8YPB - chains F and Z of the 28 polymer chains in the assembly; structure by electron microscopy, 2.45 A resolution.

[Chain F]
Molecule: LH1 alpha polypeptide
Source organism: Allochromatium tepidum
Amino-acid sequence (64 residues; each row starts with the number of its first residue):
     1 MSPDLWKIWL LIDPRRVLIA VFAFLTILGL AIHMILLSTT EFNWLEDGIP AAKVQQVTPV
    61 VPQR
Not modelled in the structure: 1, 55-64
Metal / ion sites: bacteriochlorophyll a Mg near His-33 (its only coordinating residue here); Ca2+: Trp-44, Asp-47, Ile-49 (shared with 1 residue of chain C)
Small-molecule neighbours:
  - bacteriochlorophyll a (BCL), molecule 1: Phe-22, Leu-25, Thr-26, Gly-29, His-33, Leu-36, Trp-44
  - bacteriochlorophyll a (BCL), molecule 2: Leu-25, Leu-28, Gly-29, Ile-32, His-33, Leu-36, Phe-42
  - spirilloxanthin (CRT), molecule 1: Asp-4, Leu-5, Lys-7, Ile-8, Leu-10, Leu-11
  - spirilloxanthin (CRT), molecule 2: Leu-18, Val-21, Phe-22, Phe-24, Leu-25, Leu-28, Ile-32, Ile-35
  - spirilloxanthin (CRT), molecule 3: Thr-26, Gly-29, Leu-30, His-33, Met-34, Leu-37, Trp-44

[Chain Z]
Molecule: Beta subunit of light-harvesting 1 complex
Source organism: Allochromatium tepidum
UniProtKB: O82943 (O82943_ALLVI); residues 2-47 here correspond to UniProt positions 1-46 (UniProt number = residue number - 1)
Amino-acid sequence (46 residues; each row starts with the number of its first residue):
     2 MANSSMTGLT EQEAQEFHGI FVQSMTAFFG IVVIAHILAW LWRPWL
Not modelled in the structure: 2-5
Metal / ion sites: bacteriochlorophyll a Mg near His-37 (its only coordinating residue here); Ca2+: Trp-46 (shared with 3 residues of chain Y)
Small-molecule neighbours:
  - bacteriochlorophyll a (BCL), molecule 1: Ser-25, Phe-29, Ile-32, Val-33, Ala-36, His-37, Ala-40, Trp-43
  - bacteriochlorophyll a (BCL), molecule 2: Phe-29, Phe-30, Val-33, His-37, Ala-40, Trp-41, Trp-46, Leu-47
  - spirilloxanthin (CRT): Glu-14, Glu-17, Phe-18, Ile-21, Phe-22, Ser-25, Met-26, Phe-29, Phe-30

[Interface between chain F and chain Z]
Contacting residue pairs - 6 pairs, chain F then chain Z:
  Ser-2(F) / Ile-21(Z)
  Ser-2(F) / Gln-24(Z)
  Asp-4(F) / Glu-17(Z)
  Asp-4(F) / Ile-21(Z)
  Lys-7(F) / Glu-17(Z)  salt bridge
  Leu-11(F) / Phe-18(Z)  hydrophobic
Also at the interface, not in a pair above, chain F (5 interface residues in all): Leu-5
Also at the interface, not in a pair above, chain Z (5 interface residues in all): Ser-25

[Overview]
Chain F and chain Z each contribute 5 residues to their interface; the contacts include 1 salt bridge. The
salt-bridged pair is Lys-7(F)/Glu-17(Z). One spirilloxanthin molecule is bound between chain F and chain Z.
Chain F binds bacteriochlorophyll a and 3 copies of spirilloxanthin.
Here chain F is LH1 alpha polypeptide and chain Z is Beta subunit of light-harvesting 1 complex, both from
Allochromatium tepidum. Entry 8YPB (Cryo-EM structure of the LH1 complex from Allochromatium tepidum) was
determined by electron microscopy, deposited together with 8YPD.
